7C4A - chains A and B; structure by X-ray diffraction, 2.05 A resolution.

# Chain A (and B)
Name: Amine oxidase
Organism: Pseudomonas putida S16
Notes: chain B of this document is another copy of the same molecule, construct and numbering; everything in this record applies to it too
UniProt: F8G0P2 (F8G0P2_PSEP6); numbering as in UniProt (aligned over 50-482)
Sequence (436 residues; each row starts with the number of its first residue):
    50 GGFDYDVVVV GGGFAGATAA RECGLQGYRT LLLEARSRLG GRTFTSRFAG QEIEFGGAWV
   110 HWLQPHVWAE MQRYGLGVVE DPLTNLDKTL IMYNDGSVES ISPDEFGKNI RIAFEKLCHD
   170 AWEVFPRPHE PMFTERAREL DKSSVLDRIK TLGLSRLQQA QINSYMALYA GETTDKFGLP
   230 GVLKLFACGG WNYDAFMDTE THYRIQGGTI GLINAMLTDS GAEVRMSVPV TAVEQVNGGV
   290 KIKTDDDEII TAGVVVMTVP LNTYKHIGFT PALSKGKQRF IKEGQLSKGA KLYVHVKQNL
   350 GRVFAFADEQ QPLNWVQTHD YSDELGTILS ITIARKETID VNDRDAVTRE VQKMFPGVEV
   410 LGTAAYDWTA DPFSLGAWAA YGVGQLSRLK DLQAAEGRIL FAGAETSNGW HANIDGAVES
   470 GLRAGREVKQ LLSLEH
Not modelled in the structure: 50 (chain B: fully traced)
Sequence notes: expression tag (483-485)
Modified residues: Mse-120, Mse-141, Mse-181, Mse-215, Mse-246, Mse-265, Mse-275, Mse-306, Mse-403 (selenomethionine; parent Met)
Curated features (UniProtKB/Swiss-Prot):
  - binding site (FAD): Ala-64, Glu-83, Ala-84, Arg-85, Arg-91, Trp-108, Val-279, Ala-453, Asn-462, Ile-463
  - binding site ((S)-nicotine): Thr-381
  - mutagenesis: Thr-250 (T250V: More than 10-fold increase in KM; when associated with V-381. Does not affect kcat significantly, but shows a small decrease in catalytic efficiency), Thr-381 (T381V: 2-fold increase in KM. More than 10-fold increase in KM; when associated with V-250. Does not affect kcat significantly, but shows a small decrease in catalytic efficiency), Trp-427 (W427F: 3.5-fold increase in activity; when associated with Y-462; W427N: Loss of activity; when associated with W-462; W427Y: 2.8-fold increase in activity. 7.5-fold increase in activity ...), Asn-462 (N462F: 8.0-fold increase in activity; N462H: 12-fold increase in activity; N462T: 2.2-fold increase in activity; N462V: 7.2-fold increase in activity. Unstable, loses activity ...)
Ligand contacts: FAD (flavin-adenine dinucleotide): Val-59, Gly-60, Gly-61, Gly-62, Phe-63, Ala-64, Gly-65, Leu-82, Glu-83, Ala-84, Arg-85, Gly-89, Gly-90, Arg-91, Thr-92, Phe-104, Gly-105, Gly-106, Ala-107, Trp-108, Glu-249, Val-277, Pro-278, Val-279, Thr-307, Val-308, Pro-309, Thr-312, Ile-316, Lys-340, Trp-417, Phe-422, Ala-426, Trp-427, Gly-452, Ala-453, His-460, Ala-461, Asn-462, Ile-463, Ala-466
Reported in the primary citation:
  - mutagenesis - F163A/Y214A/Y218A/Y242A/M246A/E249A/F353V/F355V/W364V (3.7-fold): increased catalytic activity

# How chain A and chain B interact
Contacting residue pairs (68; chain A residue first):
  Arg-70(A) / Arg-122(B)
  Glu-71(A) / Arg-122(B)  salt bridge
  Leu-74(A) / Leu-74(B)
  Leu-74(A) / Gln-75(B)
  Gln-75(A) / Leu-74(B)
  Gln-75(A) / Asp-268(B)  hydrogen bond
  Trp-111(A) / Pro-114(B)
  Trp-111(A) / Pro-175(B)
  Trp-111(A) / Arg-176(B)
  Trp-111(A) / Pro-177(B)
  Trp-111(A) / His-178(B)
  Trp-111(A) / Trp-240(B)  hydrophobic
  Leu-112(A) / Cys-237(B)
  Pro-114(A) / Trp-111(B)
  Pro-114(A) / Pro-114(B)
  Pro-114(A) / Trp-117(B)
  His-115(A) / Trp-117(B)
  Trp-117(A) / Pro-114(B)
  Trp-117(A) / His-115(B)
  Trp-117(A) / His-178(B)
  Ala-118(A) / Ala-118(B)  hydrophobic
  Ala-118(A) / Leu-471(B)
  Gln-121(A) / Glu-468(B)
  Gln-121(A) / Arg-472(B)
  Gln-121(A) / Arg-475(B)  hydrogen bond (backbone-side chain)
  Arg-122(A) / Arg-70(B)
  Arg-122(A) / Glu-71(B)  salt bridge
  Arg-122(A) / Arg-122(B)
  Arg-122(A) / Leu-471(B)
  Arg-122(A) / Arg-475(B)  hydrogen bond (backbone-side chain)
  Tyr-123(A) / Arg-475(B)
  Gly-124(A) / Arg-475(B)
  Val-127(A) / Arg-176(B)
  Val-127(A) / Glu-179(B)
  Glu-129(A) / Arg-176(B)  salt bridge
  Trp-171(A) / Asp-243(B)
  Trp-171(A) / Asp-247(B)
  Pro-175(A) / Trp-111(B)
  Pro-175(A) / Tyr-252(B)
  Arg-176(A) / Trp-111(B)
  Arg-176(A) / Val-127(B)
  Arg-176(A) / Glu-129(B)  salt bridge
  Arg-176(A) / Tyr-252(B)
  Pro-177(A) / Trp-111(B)
  His-178(A) / Trp-111(B)
  His-178(A) / Trp-117(B)
  Glu-179(A) / Val-127(B)
  Cys-237(A) / Leu-112(B)
  Gly-239(A) / Ala-244(B)
  Trp-240(A) / Trp-111(B)  hydrophobic
  Trp-240(A) / Asp-247(B)
  Asn-241(A) / Asn-241(B)
  Asp-243(A) / Trp-171(B)
  Ala-244(A) / Gly-239(B)
  Asp-247(A) / Trp-171(B)
  Asp-247(A) / Trp-240(B)
  Tyr-252(A) / Pro-175(B)
  Tyr-252(A) / Arg-176(B)
  Asp-268(A) / Gln-75(B)  hydrogen bond
  Asp-268(A) / Lys-478(B)  salt bridge
  Glu-468(A) / Gln-121(B)
  Leu-471(A) / Arg-122(B)
  Arg-472(A) / Gln-121(B)
  Arg-475(A) / Gln-121(B)  hydrogen bond (side chain-backbone)
  Arg-475(A) / Arg-122(B)  hydrogen bond (side chain-backbone)
  Arg-475(A) / Tyr-123(B)
  Arg-475(A) / Gly-124(B)
  Lys-478(A) / Asp-268(B)  salt bridge
Also at the interface, not in a pair above, chain A (39 interface residues in all): His-110, Glu-119, Phe-182
Also at the interface, not in a pair above, chain B (39 interface residues in all): His-110, Glu-119, Phe-182

# Overview
The chain A/chain B interface involves 39 residues from each chain; the contacts include 6 hydrogen bonds and
6 salt bridges. Polar contacts include Glu-71(A)/Arg-122(B), Glu-129(A)/Arg-176(B) and Asp-268(A)/Lys-478(B).
Bound to chain A: flavin-adenine dinucleotide. The paper reports that
F163A/Y214A/Y218A/Y242A/M246A/E249A/F353V/F355V/W364V of chain A increase catalytic activity.
Both chains are Amine oxidase (Pseudomonas putida S16). Entry 7C4A (nicA2 with cofactor FAD) was determined by
X-ray diffraction, deposited together with 7C49.
